PDB entry 1Y8N | X-ray diffraction, 2.60 A resolution | chains A and B

# Chain A
Name: [Pyruvate dehydrogenase [lipoamide]] kinase isozyme 3
Source organism: Homo sapiens
Notes: EC 2.7.1.99
Reference sequence: Q15120 (PDK3_HUMAN); residues 9-406 here = UniProt positions 9-406
Chain sequence (419 residues; each row starts with the number of its first residue; numbers below 1 keep their minus sign (Gly-12 is residue -12)):
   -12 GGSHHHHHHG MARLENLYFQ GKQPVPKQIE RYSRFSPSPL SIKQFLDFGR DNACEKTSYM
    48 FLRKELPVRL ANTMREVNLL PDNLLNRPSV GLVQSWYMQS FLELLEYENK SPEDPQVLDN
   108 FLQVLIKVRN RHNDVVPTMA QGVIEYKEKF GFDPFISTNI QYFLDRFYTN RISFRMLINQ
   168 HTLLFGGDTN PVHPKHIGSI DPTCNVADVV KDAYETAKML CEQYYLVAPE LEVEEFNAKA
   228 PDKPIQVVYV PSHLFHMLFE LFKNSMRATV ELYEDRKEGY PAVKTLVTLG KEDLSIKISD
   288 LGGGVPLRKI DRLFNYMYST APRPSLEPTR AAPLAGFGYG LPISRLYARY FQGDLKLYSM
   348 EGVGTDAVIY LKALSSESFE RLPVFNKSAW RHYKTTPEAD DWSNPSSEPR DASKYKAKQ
Unresolved in the structure: -12 to 12, 307-319, 322-323, 402-406
Construct notes: cloning artifact (-12 to -9, -2 to 8); expression tag (-8 to -3)
Ion coordination: K+: Ser20, Phe22, Asn59, Phe372
Ligand contacts: dihydrolipoic acid (RED): Leu27, Gln31, Phe32, Phe35, Ser45, Phe48, Leu49, Leu164, Gln167, Arg397, Ala399
Swiss-Prot annotation at these positions:
  - binding site (ATP): Glu247 to Arg254, Asp287, Ser306, Thr307, Gly323 to Leu328
  - modified residue: Lys278 (N6-succinyllysine)
  - natural variant: Arg158 (R158H: In CMTX6), Glu219 (E219A: In a head &)
  - mutagenesis: Asn120 (N120H: No effect on kinase activity; when associated with N-121), Asp121 (D121N: No effect on kinase activity; when associated with H-120)
From the paper describing this entry:
  - binding site for dihydrolipoic acid: Leu27, Phe32, Phe35, Phe48, Leu49, Leu164, Arg397, Ala399
  - self-association interface (contacts with another copy of this molecule); pairs are residue here / residue on that copy: Gln31-Arg397 (hydrogen bond), Asp38-Ser400 (hydrogen bond), Leu369-Ser390 (hydrogen bond)
  - contacts within the chain: Asp387-Asn391 (hydrogen bond), Asp398-Lys401 (hydrogen bond)
  - conformationally variable residues (order/disorder transition): Thr382 to Lys401
  - catalytic residues: His243 (proposed by the authors, not directly observed)

# Chain B
Name: Dihydrolipoyllysine-residue acetyltransferase component of pyruvate dehydrogenase complex
Source organism: Homo sapiens
Notes: EC 2.3.1.12
Reference sequence: P10515 (ODP2_HUMAN); residues 126-233 here correspond to UniProt positions 179-286 (UniProt number = residue number + 53)
Chain sequence (128 residues; numbered 106 to 233; the number before each row is that of its first residue):
   106 GGSHHHHHHG MARLENLYFQ GSSYPPHMQV LLPALSPTMT MGTVQRWEKK VGEKLSEGDL
   166 LAEIETDKAT IGFEVQEEGY LAKILVPEGT RDVPLGTPLC IIVEKEADIS AFADYRPTEV
   226 TDLKPQVP
Unresolved in the structure: 106-127, 221-225, 230-233
Construct notes: cloning artifact (106-108, 115-125); expression tag (109-114)
From the paper describing this entry:
  - binding site for dihydrolipoic acid: Lys173
  - post-translational modification sites: Lys173 (citing earlier work)

# Chain A / chain B interface
Pairs across the interface - 20 pairs, chain A then chain B:
  Phe22(A) - Ala139(B)
  Phe22(A) - Leu140(B)
  Phe22(A) - Ser141(B)
  Phe22(A) - Pro142(B)
  Ser23(A) - Leu140(B)  hydrogen bond (backbone-backbone)
  Ser23(A) - Ser141(B)
  Ser23(A) - Ile176(B)
  Pro24(A) - Ala174(B)
  Ser25(A) - Lys173(B)
  Pro26(A) - Lys173(B)
  Pro26(A) - Ala174(B)
  Leu27(A) - Lys173(B)
  Phe48(A) - Lys173(B)
  Lys51(A) - Pro142(B)
  Val55(A) - Pro142(B)  hydrophobic
  Asn373(A) - Glu179(B)
  Lys374(A) - Glu162(B)
  Lys374(A) - Gly163(B)
  Lys374(A) - Glu179(B)  hydrogen bond (backbone-side chain)
  Ser375(A) - Glu179(B)
Other interface residues (no listed pair), chain A (14 interface residues in all): Arg21, Arg378
Other interface residues (no listed pair), chain B (11 interface residues in all): Thr143
From the paper, about this interface:
  - interface residues, chain A: Arg21(A), Phe22(A), Pro26(A), Lys51(A), Val55(A), Lys374(A), Arg378(A)
  - interface residues, chain B: Leu140(B), Pro142(B), Glu162(B), Lys173(B), Ile176(B), Glu179(B)

# Overview
14 residues of chain A face 11 of chain B across their interface, with 2 hydrogen bonds. Among the polar pairs
are Lys374(A)-Glu179(B) and Ser23(A)-Leu140(B). Bound to chain A: dihydrolipoic acid. From the paper: the
catalytic residue His243(A); a binding site for dihydrolipoic acid at Leu27(A), Phe32(A) and Lys173(B) among
others.
Here chain A is [Pyruvate dehydrogenase [lipoamide]] kinase isozyme 3 and chain B is
Dihydrolipoyllysine-residue acetyltransferase component of pyruvate dehydrogenase complex, both from Homo
sapiens. Entry 1Y8N (Crystal structure of the PDK3-L2 complex) was determined by X-ray diffraction, deposited
together with 1Y8O and 1Y8P.
